Entry 3IPB (X-ray diffraction, 1.90 A resolution); this record covers chains A and B.

== Chain A (and B) ==
Protein: Transthyretin
Organism: Homo sapiens
Notes: chain B of this document is another copy of the same molecule, construct and numbering; everything in this record applies to it too
Reference sequence: P02766 (TTHY_HUMAN); residues 1-127 here correspond to UniProt positions 21-147 (UniProt number = residue number + 20)
Sequence (127 residues; numbered 1 to 127; the number before each row is that of its first residue):
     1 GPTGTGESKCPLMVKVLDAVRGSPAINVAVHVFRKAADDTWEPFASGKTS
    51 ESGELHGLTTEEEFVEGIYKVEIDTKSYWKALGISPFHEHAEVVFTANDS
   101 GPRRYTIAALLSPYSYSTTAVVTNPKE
Unresolved in the structure: 1-9, 125-127
Ligand contacts:
  - JZD (2,2'-{undecane-1,11-diylbis[oxy(3,5-dichlorobenzene-4,1-diyl)imino]}dibenzoic acid), molecule 1: Lys15, Leu17, Ala108, Ala109, Leu110, Ser117, Thr118, Thr119, Val121
  - JZD, molecule 2: Lys15, Leu17, Glu54, Thr106, Ala108, Leu110, Ser117, Thr119, Val121
  - JZD, molecule 3: Lys15, Leu17, Glu54, Thr106, Ala108, Ala109, Leu110, Ser117, Thr118, Thr119, Val121
Swiss-Prot annotation at these positions:
  - binding site (L-thyroxine): Lys15, Glu54, Ser117
  - modified residue: Cys10 (Sulfocysteine), Glu42 (4-carboxyglutamate), Ser52 (Phosphoserine)
  - glycosylation: Asn98 (N-linked (GlcNAc...) asparagine)

== Interface between chain A and chain B ==
Residue-residue contacts (43; chain A residue first):
  Phe87(A) - Phe95(B)  hydrophobic
  Phe87(A) - Thr96(B)
  Phe87(A) - Tyr105(B)  hydrophobic
  Phe87(A) - Ile107(B)  hydrophobic
  Phe87(A) - Ala120(B)  hydrophobic
  His88(A) - Val93(B)
  His88(A) - Val94(B)
  His88(A) - Thr118(B)
  Glu89(A) - Ile68(B)
  Glu89(A) - Val94(B)  hydrogen bond (backbone-backbone)
  Glu89(A) - Phe95(B)
  Glu89(A) - Thr96(B)  hydrogen bond
  Glu92(A) - Glu92(B)
  Glu92(A) - Val94(B)
  Glu92(A) - Tyr116(B)  hydrogen bond (backbone-side chain)
  Val93(A) - His88(B)
  Val94(A) - His88(B)
  Val94(A) - Glu89(B)  hydrogen bond (backbone-backbone)
  Val94(A) - His90(B)
  Val94(A) - Glu92(B)
  Phe95(A) - Phe87(B)  hydrophobic
  Phe95(A) - Glu89(B)
  Thr96(A) - Glu89(B)  hydrogen bond
  Tyr105(A) - Phe87(B)  hydrophobic
  Ile107(A) - Phe87(B)  hydrophobic
  Tyr114(A) - Thr119(B)
  Tyr114(A) - Ala120(B)  hydrogen bond (backbone-backbone)
  Tyr114(A) - Val122(B)  hydrophobic
  Ser115(A) - Thr118(B)  hydrogen bond (side chain-backbone)
  Ser115(A) - Thr119(B)  hydrogen bond
  Tyr116(A) - Glu92(B)  hydrogen bond (side chain-backbone)
  Tyr116(A) - Ser117(B)
  Tyr116(A) - Thr118(B)  hydrogen bond (backbone-backbone)
  Ser117(A) - Tyr116(B)
  Ser117(A) - Ser117(B)
  Thr118(A) - His88(B)
  Thr118(A) - Ser115(B)  hydrogen bond (backbone-side chain)
  Thr118(A) - Tyr116(B)  hydrogen bond (backbone-backbone)
  Thr119(A) - Tyr114(B)
  Thr119(A) - Ser115(B)  hydrogen bond
  Ala120(A) - Phe87(B)  hydrophobic
  Ala120(A) - Tyr114(B)  hydrogen bond (backbone-backbone)
  Val122(A) - Tyr114(B)  hydrophobic
Also at the interface, not in a pair above, chain A (21 interface residues in all): Ile68, Lys76, His90
Also at the interface, not in a pair above, chain B (21 interface residues in all): Lys76

== Overview ==
The chain A/chain B interface involves 21 residues from each chain, with 14 hydrogen bonds. Polar pairs
include Glu89(A)-Thr96(B), Glu92(A)-Tyr116(B) and Ser115(A)-Thr118(B). Chain A binds 3 copies of compound JZD.
Curated annotation (UniProt) lists 3 L-thyroxine-binding residues on chain A.
Both chains are Transthyretin (Homo sapiens). Entry 3IPB (Human Transthyretin (TTR) complexed with a
palindromic bivalent amyloid inhibitor (11 carbon linker)) was determined by X-ray diffraction (same
publication as 3IPE and 3M1O).
